PDB entry 2PU2 | X-ray diffraction, 1.86 A resolution | chain A

# Chain A
Name: Beta-lactamase
From: Escherichia coli
Notes: EC 3.5.2.6
UniProt: P00811 (AMPC_ECOLI); residues 4-361 here correspond to UniProt positions 20-377 (UniProt number = residue number + 16)
Amino-acid sequence (358 residues; row label = number of the first residue in the row):
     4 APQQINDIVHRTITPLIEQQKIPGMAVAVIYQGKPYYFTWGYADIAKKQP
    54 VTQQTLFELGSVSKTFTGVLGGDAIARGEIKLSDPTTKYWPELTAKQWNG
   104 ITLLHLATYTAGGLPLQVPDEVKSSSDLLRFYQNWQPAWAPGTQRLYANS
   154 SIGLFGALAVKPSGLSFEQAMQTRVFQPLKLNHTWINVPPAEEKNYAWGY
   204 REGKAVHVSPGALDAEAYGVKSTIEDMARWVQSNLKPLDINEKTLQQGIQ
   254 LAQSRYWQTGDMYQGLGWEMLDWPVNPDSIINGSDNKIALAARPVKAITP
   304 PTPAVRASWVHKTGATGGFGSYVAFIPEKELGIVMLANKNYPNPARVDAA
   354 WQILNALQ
Ligand contacts: DK2 (2-[(1R)-1-carboxy-2-(4-hydroxyphenyl)ethyl]-1,3-dioxoisoindoline-5-carboxylic acid): Ser64, Lys67, Leu119, Gln120, Tyr150, Asn152, Val211, Tyr221, Asn289, Leu293, Lys315, Gly317, Ala318, Thr319, Gly320, Asn343
UniProt features mapped onto this chain:
  - active site: Ser64 (Acyl-ester intermediate)
  - binding site (a beta-lactam): Ser64, Gln120, Tyr150, Asn152, Ala318, Asn343
What the authors report for this chain:
  - binding site for DK2: Ser64, Leu119, Tyr150, Ser212, Ala318, Gly320, Asn343
  - catalytic residues: Ser64, Tyr150 (citing earlier work)

# Overview
Chain A binds compound DK2. From UniProt: active-site residue Ser64 and 6 beta-lactam-binding residues. From
the paper: catalytic residues Ser64 and Tyr150; a binding site for DK2 at Ser64, Leu119 and Tyr150 among
others.
Chain A is Beta-lactamase (Escherichia coli); the structure, AmpC beta-lactamase with bound Phthalamide
inhibitor, was determined by X-ray diffraction, deposited together with 2PU4, 2R9W and 2R9X.
